Entry 4LEY (X-ray diffraction, 2.50 A resolution); this record covers chains C and I of the 6 polymer chains in the assembly.

[Chain C]
Molecule: Cyclic GMP-AMP synthase
Organism: Mus musculus
Notes: EC 2.7.7.-; fragment: Catalytic domain
UniProtKB: Q8C6L5 (CGAS_MOUSE); residues 142-507 here = UniProt positions 142-507
Sequence (366 residues; row label = number of the first residue in the row):
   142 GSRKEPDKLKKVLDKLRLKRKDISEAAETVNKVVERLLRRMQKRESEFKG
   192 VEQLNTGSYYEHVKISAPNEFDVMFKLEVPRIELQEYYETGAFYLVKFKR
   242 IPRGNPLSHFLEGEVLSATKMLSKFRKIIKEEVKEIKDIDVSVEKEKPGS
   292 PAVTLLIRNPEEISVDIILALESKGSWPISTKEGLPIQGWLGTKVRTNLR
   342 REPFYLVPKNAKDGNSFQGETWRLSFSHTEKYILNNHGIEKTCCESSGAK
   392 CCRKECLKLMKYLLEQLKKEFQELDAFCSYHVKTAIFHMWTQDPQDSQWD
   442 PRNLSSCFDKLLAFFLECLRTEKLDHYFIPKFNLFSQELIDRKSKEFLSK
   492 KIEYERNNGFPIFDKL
Unresolved in the structure: 142-148
UniProt features mapped onto this chain:
  - region: Lys372 to Lys395 (DNA-binding)
  - motif: Leu154 to Leu159 (Nuclear export signal), Asp281 to Ser291 (Nuclear localization signal)
  - binding site (GTP): Thr197, Asp307, Arg364 to Glu371
  - binding site (ATP): Ser199, Glu371, Lys402, Ser420 to Lys424
  - binding site (Mg(2+)): Glu211, Asp213, Asp307
  - binding site (2',3'-cGAMP): Asp213, Gly290, Asp307, Lys350, Arg364 to Ser366
  - binding site (Zn(2+)): His378, Cys384, Cys385, Cys392
  - site: Arg241 (Arginine-anchor), Asp307, Ile308 (Cleavage)
  - modified residue: Lys156 (N6-lactoyllysine), Glu176 (PolyADP-ribosyl glutamic acid), Ser199 (Phosphoserine), Tyr201 (Phosphotyrosine), Glu272 (5-glutamyl polyglutamate), Ser291 (Phosphoserine), Glu302 (5-glutamyl glutamate), Lys372 (N6-acetyllysine), Lys382 (N6-acetyllysine), Lys402 (N6-acetyllysine), Ser420 (Phosphoserine), Lys491 (N6-methyllysine)
  - lipidation (S-palmitoyl cysteine): Cys392, Cys393, Cys459
  - cross-link (Glycyl lysine isopeptide (Lys-Gly)): Lys217 (interchain with G-Cter in SUMO), Lys271 (interchain with G-Cter in ubiquitin), Lys335 (interchain with G-Cter in SUMO), Lys372 (interchain with G-Cter in SUMO), Lys382 (interchain with G-Cter in SUMO), Lys399 (interchain with G-Cter in ubiquitin), Lys402 (interchain with G-Cter in ubiquitin), Lys409 (interchain with G-Cter in ubiquitin), Lys410 (interchain with G-Cter in ubiquitin), Lys464 (interchain with G-Cter in SUMO)
Metal / ion sites: Zn2+: His378, Cys384, Cys385, Cys392
From the paper describing this entry:
  - binding site for 18 bp dsDNA: Lys151, Ser165, Ala168, Asn196, Tyr200, Arg222, Arg342, Lys372
  - binding site for 18 bp dsDNA (chain I): Arg158, Lys160, Arg161, Arg180, Lys184, His203, Lys335, Thr338, Lys395
  - mutagenesis - K151E, R158E, K160E, R161E, K162E, S165E, R180E, R222E (more than 50%), K240E (more than 50%), K315E, K323E (more than 50%), K372E, K395E: decreased catalytic activity
  - mutagenesis - K184E: unchanged catalytic activity
  - mutagenesis - K335E, R342E, K382A, E386A: abolished catalytic activity
  - mutagenesis - R158E, K372E, K382A, E386A, K395E: decreased signaling
  - mutagenesis - K184E, R222E, K240E, R342E: unchanged signaling
  - mutagenesis - R222E/R342E, K335E: abolished signaling
  - mutagenesis - K151E, R158E, K160E, K162E, S165E, R180E, K184E, R222E, K240E, K315E, K323E, K335E, R342E, K372E, K382A, K395E: decreased binding to DNA
  - mutagenesis - E386A: unchanged binding to DNA
  - catalytic residues: Asp213, Asp307 (proposed by the authors, not directly observed)

[Chain I]
Molecule: 18 bp dsDNA
Sequence (18 nucleotides; row label = number of the first residue in the row):
     1 ATCTGTACATGTACAGAT

[How chain C and chain I interact]
Pairs across the interface (13; chain C residue first):
  Arg158(C) - DT12(I)  salt bridge to the phosphate
  Leu159(C) - DT12(I)  sugar contact
  Leu159(C) - DA13(I)  phosphate contact
  Lys160(C) - DA13(I)  phosphate contact
  Arg161(C) - DT12(I)  hydrogen bond to the base
  Arg161(C) - DA13(I)  sugar contact
  Arg180(C) - DC3(I)  salt bridge to the phosphate
  Lys184(C) - DC3(I)  salt bridge to the phosphate
  His203(C) - DT10(I)  phosphate contact
  His203(C) - DG11(I)  phosphate contact
  Cys385(C) - DT10(I)  phosphate contact
  Glu386(C) - DT10(I)  phosphate contact
  Lys395(C) - DG11(I)  salt bridge to the phosphate
Other interface residues (no listed pair), chain C (11 interface residues in all): Lys399

[Overview]
11 residues of chain C face 5 of chain I across their interface; the contacts include 1 hydrogen bond and 4
salt bridges. Polar contacts include Arg161(C)-DT12(I), Arg158(C)-DT12(I) and Arg180(C)-DC3(I). From the
paper: catalytic residues Asp213(C) and Asp307(C); K151E, R158E and K160E of chain C, among others, reduce
binding to DNA; 19 substitutions were tested in all.
Chain C is Cyclic GMP-AMP synthase (Mus musculus) and chain I is 18 bp dsDNA; the structure, Structure of
mouse cGAS bound to 18 bp DNA, was determined by X-ray diffraction, deposited together with 4LEV, 4LEW and
4LEZ.
